5L9V - chains A and C; structure by X-ray diffraction, 1.83 A resolution.

== Chain A ==
Protein: Egl nine homolog 1
Organism: Homo sapiens
Notes: EC 1.14.11.29; fragment: Catalytic domain
Reference sequence: Q9GZT9 (EGLN1_HUMAN); numbering as in UniProt (aligned over 181-426)
Amino-acid sequence (252 residues; numbered 175 to 426; the number before each row is that of its first residue):
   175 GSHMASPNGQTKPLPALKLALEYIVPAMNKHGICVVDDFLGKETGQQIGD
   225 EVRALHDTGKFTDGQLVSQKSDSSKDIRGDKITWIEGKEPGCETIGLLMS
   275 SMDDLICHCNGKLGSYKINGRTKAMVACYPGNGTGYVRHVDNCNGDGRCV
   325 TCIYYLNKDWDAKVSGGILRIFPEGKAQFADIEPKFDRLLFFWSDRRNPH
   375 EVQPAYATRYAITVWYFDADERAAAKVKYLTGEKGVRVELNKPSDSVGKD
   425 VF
Unresolved in the structure: 175-188, 404-426
Construct notes: expression tag (175-180); engineered mutation Ala201 (Cys in Q9GZT9), Cys281 (Arg in Q9GZT9), Cys317 (Pro in Q9GZT9), Ala398 (Arg in Q9GZT9)
Metal / ion sites: Mn2+: His313, Asp315, His374 (together with N-oxalylglycine)
Residues lining bound ligands: N-oxalylglycine (OGA): Arg252, Asp254, Met299, Tyr303, Tyr310, His313, Asp315, Ile327, Tyr329, Leu343, His374, Val376, Arg383, Trp389
UniProt features mapped onto this chain:
  - region: Val241 to Ile251 (Beta(2)beta(3) 'finger-like' loop)
  - binding site (Fe cation): His313, Asp315, His374
  - binding site (2-oxoglutarate): Arg383
  - modified residue (S-nitrosocysteine): Cys208, Cys302, Cys323, Cys326
  - natural variant: Arg371 (R371H: In ECYT3)
  - mutagenesis: Cys208 (C208A: Little change in enzyme activity), Arg252 (R252A: Reduced C-terminal ODD domain (CODD) hydroxylation of HIF1A), Asp254 (D254A/K: Reduced C-terminal ODD domain (CODD) hxdroxylation of HIF1A), Cys266 (C266A: Little change in enzyme activity), Cys283 (C283A: Little change in enzyme activity), Cys302 (C302A: Slight increase in enzyme activity), Tyr303 (Y303F: No effect), Cys323 (C323A: Little change in enzyme activity), Cys326 (C326A: Slight increase in enzyme activity), Arg383 (R383A: Reduces enzyme activity by 95%)
From the paper describing this entry:
  - conformationally variable residues (helix shift, loop rearrangement): Gln243 to Asp250, Ala393 to Val401
  - specificity-determining residues: Val241, Ser242, Lys244, Ile251, Ile280, Ile292, Gly294
  - mutagenesis - I251L (5-fold): increased catalytic activity on CODD over NODD
  - disease-associated variants - R371H: unchanged catalytic activity on CODD
  - disease-associated variants - R371H: decreased catalytic activity on NODD
  - disease-associated variants - R396T: unchanged catalytic activity on NODD
  - disease-associated variants - R396T: decreased catalytic activity on CODD
  - mutagenesis - R396A: unchanged catalytic activity on NODD
  - mutagenesis - R396A: decreased catalytic activity on CODD
  - mutagenesis - R370A: unchanged catalytic activity on CODD
  - mutagenesis - R370A: decreased catalytic activity on NODD

== Chain C ==
Protein: Hypoxia-inducible factor 1-alpha
Notes: fragment: n-terminal oxygen dependent degradation domain (nodd)
Reference sequence: Q16665 (HIF1A_HUMAN); numbering as in UniProt (aligned over 395-413)
Amino-acid sequence (19 residues; each row starts with the number of its first residue):
   395 DACTLLAPAAGDTIISLCF
Construct notes: engineered mutation Cys397 (Leu in Q16665), Cys412 (Asp in Q16665)
From the paper describing this entry:
  - post-translational modification sites: Pro402

== Interface between chain A and chain C ==
Residue-residue contacts (55; chain A residue first):
  Gln239(A) - Pro402(C)
  Gln239(A) - Ala403(C)  hydrogen bond (backbone-backbone)
  Leu240(A) - Leu399(C)
  Leu240(A) - Leu400(C)
  Leu240(A) - Ala401(C)
  Val241(A) - Thr398(C)
  Val241(A) - Ala401(C)  hydrogen bond (backbone-backbone)
  Val241(A) - Pro402(C)
  Val241(A) - Ala403(C)
  Ser242(A) - Thr398(C)  hydrogen bond
  Ser242(A) - Leu399(C)
  Lys244(A) - Leu399(C)
  Ile251(A) - Leu399(C)
  Arg252(A) - Pro402(C)
  Trp258(A) - Ala403(C)
  Trp258(A) - Ala404(C)
  Trp258(A) - Gly405(C)
  Asp277(A) - Leu411(C)
  Cys281(A) - Cys412(C)  disulfide
  Asn284(A) - Cys412(C)  hydrogen bond
  Asn284(A) - Phe413(C)
  Ile292(A) - Cys412(C)  hydrogen bond (backbone-side chain)
  Ile292(A) - Phe413(C)
  Asn293(A) - Ser410(C)
  Asn293(A) - Leu411(C)  hydrogen bond (backbone-backbone)
  Asn293(A) - Phe413(C)
  Gly294(A) - Ile409(C)
  Gly294(A) - Leu411(C)
  Arg295(A) - Ile408(C)
  Arg295(A) - Ile409(C)  hydrogen bond (backbone-backbone)
  Arg295(A) - Leu411(C)
  Thr296(A) - Ala404(C)
  Thr296(A) - Ile409(C)
  Lys297(A) - Thr407(C)
  Lys297(A) - Ile409(C)
  Tyr310(A) - Leu400(C)  hydrogen bond (side chain-backbone)
  Tyr310(A) - Ala401(C)
  Tyr310(A) - Pro402(C)
  Arg312(A) - Leu400(C)
  His313(A) - Leu400(C)
  His313(A) - Pro402(C)
  Val314(A) - Ala401(C)
  Asp315(A) - Ala401(C)
  Asp315(A) - Pro402(C)
  Cys317(A) - Cys397(C)  disulfide
  Cys317(A) - Thr398(C)
  Asn318(A) - Thr398(C)
  Arg322(A) - Pro402(C)  hydrogen bond (side chain-backbone)
  Arg322(A) - Ala404(C)
  Arg370(A) - Asp395(C)  salt bridge
  Arg370(A) - Cys397(C)
  Trp389(A) - Pro402(C)  hydrophobic
  Tyr390(A) - Leu411(C)  hydrophobic
  Phe391(A) - Ile408(C)  hydrophobic
  Arg396(A) - Ile408(C)
Other interface residues (no listed pair), chain A (33 interface residues in all): Lys291, Val311, Ala393
Inter-chain disulfides: Cys281(A)-Cys412(C), Cys317(A)-Cys397(C)
The authors on this interface:
  - specific contacts: Arg370(A)-Asp395(C) (salt bridge)
  - interface residues, chain A: Val241(A), Ser242(A), Lys244(A), Ile251(A)
  - interface residues, chain C: Thr398(C), Leu399(C), Pro402(C)

== Overview ==
33 residues of chain A face 17 of chain C across their interface; the contacts include 2 disulfide bonds, 9
hydrogen bonds and 1 salt bridge. Polar contacts include Arg370(A)-Asp395(C), Ser242(A)-Thr398(C) and
Asn284(A)-Cys412(C). The paper describes a salt bridge between Arg370(A) and Asp395(C). The paper reports that
R371H and R370A of chain A reduce catalytic activity on NODD; interface residues Val241(A), Ser242(A) and
Thr398(C) among others; 5 substitutions were tested in all.
Here chain A is Egl nine homolog 1 (Homo sapiens) and chain C is Hypoxia-inducible factor 1-alpha. Entry 5L9V
(HIF prolyl hydroxylase 2 (PHD2-R281C/P317C) cross-linked to HIF-1alpha NODD-L397C/D412C and N-oxalylglycine
(NOG) (complex-1)) was determined by X-ray diffraction (same publication as 5L9B, 5LA9 and 5LAS).
